Entry 7L90 (electron microscopy, 4.50 A resolution (low resolution: residue-level contacts below are approximate; hydrogen-bond / salt-bridge calls are withheld)); this record covers chains E and F of the 8 polymer chains in the assembly.

== Chain E ==
Protein: BG505 SOSIP.v5.2 N241/N289 - gp120
Source organism: Human immunodeficiency virus 1
Sequence (503 residues; each row starts with the number of its first residue; note: 14 numbers in that range are skipped by the numbering (no residue carries them; nothing is unmodelled there); a row labelled like 185A-185K holds insertion residues (185A, then the next letters in order); numbers below 1 keep their minus sign (Met-1 is residue -1)):
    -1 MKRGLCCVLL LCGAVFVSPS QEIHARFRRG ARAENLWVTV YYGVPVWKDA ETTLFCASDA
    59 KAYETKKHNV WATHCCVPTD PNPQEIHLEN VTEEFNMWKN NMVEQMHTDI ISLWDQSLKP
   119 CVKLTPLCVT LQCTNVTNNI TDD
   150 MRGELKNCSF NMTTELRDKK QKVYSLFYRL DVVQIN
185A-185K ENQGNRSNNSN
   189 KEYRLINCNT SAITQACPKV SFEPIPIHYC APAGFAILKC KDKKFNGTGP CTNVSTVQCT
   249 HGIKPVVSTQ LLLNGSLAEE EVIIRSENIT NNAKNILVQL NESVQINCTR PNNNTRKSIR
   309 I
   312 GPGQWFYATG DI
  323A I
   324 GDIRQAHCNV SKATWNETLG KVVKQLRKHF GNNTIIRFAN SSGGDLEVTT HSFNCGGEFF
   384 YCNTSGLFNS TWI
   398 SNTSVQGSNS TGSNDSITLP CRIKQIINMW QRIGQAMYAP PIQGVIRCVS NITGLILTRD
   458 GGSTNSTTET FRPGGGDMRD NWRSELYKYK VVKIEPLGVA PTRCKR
Not modelled in the structure: -1 to 30, 58-65, 185A-185K, 398-412
Disulfides: Cys119-Cys205, Cys126-Cys196, Cys131-Cys157, Cys218-Cys247, Cys228-Cys239, Cys296-Cys331, Cys378-Cys445, Cys385-Cys418
Covalently attached groups: N-acetylglucosamine (NAG) linked to Asn88, Asn133, Asn156, Asn160, Asn197, Asn234, Asn241, Asn262, Asn276, Asn289, Asn295, Asn301, Asn332, Asn339, Asn355, Asn386, Asn392, Asn448
What the authors report for this chain:
  - post-translational modification sites: Asn241, Asn289 (proposed by the authors, not directly observed)

== Chain F ==
Protein: BG505 SOSIP.v5.2 N241/N289 - gp41
Source organism: Human immunodeficiency virus 1
Sequence (145 residues; each row starts with the number of its first residue):
   520 LGFLGAAGST MGAASMTLTV QARNLLSGIV QQQSNLLRAP ECQQHLLKLT VWGIKQLQAR
   580 VLAVERYLRD QQLLGIWGCS GKLICCTNVP WNSTWSNRNL SEIWDNMTWL QWDKEISNYT
   640 QIIYGLLEES QNQQEKNEQD LLALD
Not modelled in the structure: 520, 547-560, 664
Disulfides: Cys598-Cys604
Covalently attached groups: N-acetylglucosamine (NAG) linked to Asn611, Asn618
Small-molecule neighbours: N-acetylglucosamine (NAG; 2-acetamido-2-deoxy-beta-D-glucopyranose): Gly527, Ser528, Thr529

== How chain E and chain F interact ==
Pairs across the interface - 92 pairs, chain E then chain F:
  Asn33(E) with Pro609(F)
  Leu34(E) with Pro609(F); Trp610(F); Leu619(F)
  Trp35(E) with Thr606(F); Asn607(F); Val608(F); Pro609(F)
  Val36(E) with Cys605(F); Thr606(F); Val608(F); Pro609(F); Trp610(F); Trp614(F)
  Thr37(E) with Cys604(F); Cys605(F)
  Val38(E) with Leu602(F); Ile603(F); Cys604(F)
  Tyr39(E) with Leu602(F); Ile603(F); Trp623(F); Trp628(F)
  Tyr40(E) with Leu537(F); Ala541(F); Leu544(F); Tyr586(F); Gln590(F); Leu602(F)
  Gly41(E) with Leu537(F); Gln540(F)
  Val42(E) with Leu537(F); Trp628(F)
  Pro43(E) with Leu523(F); Ala526(F); Gln540(F)
  Val44(E) with Trp628(F); Leu629(F)
  Trp45(E) with Leu523(F); Ala526(F); Leu629(F)
  Lys46(E) with Asp632(F)
  Thr51(E) with Ala578(F)
  Phe53(E) with Gln575(F)
  Cys54(E) with Trp571(F)
  Thr71(E) with His564(F); Leu565(F)
  His72(E) with Leu565(F); Leu568(F); Trp571(F)
  Cys73(E) with Trp571(F)
  Cys74(E) with Cys561(F), disulfide; Gln562(F); Leu565(F)
  Ile84(E) with Gly521(F); Phe522(F); Leu523(F); Gly524(F)
  Leu86(E) with Leu523(F)
  Glu87(E) with Gly527(F)
  Asn88(E) with Gly527(F)
  Val89(E) with Gly527(F)
  Asp107(E) with Lys574(F)
  Leu111(E) with Trp571(F)
  Gln114(E) with Leu568(F)
  Ala221(E) with Leu544(F); Arg585(F)
  Phe223(E) with Arg585(F)
  Thr244(E) with Leu523(F)
  Ile491(E) with Phe522(F); Gln540(F)
  Pro493(E) with Leu544(F)
  Leu494(E) with Trp596(F); Tyr643(F)
  Val496(E) with Trp610(F); Trp628(F); Trp631(F); Ile635(F)
  Ala497(E) with Trp610(F); Trp628(F); Trp631(F)
  Pro498(E) with Trp610(F); Leu619(F); Ile622(F)
  Cys501(E) with Cys605(F)
  Lys502(E) with Cys605(F); Thr606(F); Asn607(F)
  Arg503(E) with Cys605(F); Thr606(F); Asn607(F); Gln650(F)
Other interface residues (no listed pair), chain E (47 interface residues in all): Val75, Gly222, Ala224, Leu226, Gly495, Thr499
Other interface residues (no listed pair), chain F (49 interface residues in all): Met530, Ser546, Ala582, Ile642, Leu646, Gln653
Cross-chain cystine bridges: Cys74(E)-Cys561(F)

== Summary ==
47 residues of chain E face 49 of chain F across their interface; the contacts include 1 disulfide bond. Chain
F binds N-acetylglucosamine. Covalently linked N-acetylglucosamine: at Asn88(E), Asn133(E), Asn156(E),
Asn160(E), Asn197(E) and Asn234(E) and 12 more. Covalently linked N-acetylglucosamine: at Asn611(F) and
Asn618(F). The paper reports modification sites Asn241(E) and Asn289(E).
Here chain E is BG505 SOSIP.v5.2 N241/N289 - gp120 and chain F is BG505 SOSIP.v5.2 N241/N289 - gp41, both from
Human immunodeficiency virus 1. Entry 7L90 (BG505 SOSIP.v5.2 N241/N289 in complex with the polyclonal Fab
pAbC-8 from animal Rh.33311 (Wk26 time point)) was determined by electron microscopy together with 7L7T, 7L7U,
7L85, 7L86, 7L87, 7L88 and 15 further entries from the same study.
